Entry 7V2W (electron microscopy, 3.20 A resolution); this record covers chains I and J of the 5 polymer chains in the assembly.

Chain I:
Molecule: THO complex subunit MFT1
Source organism: Saccharomyces cerevisiae S288c
Reference sequence: P33441 (MFT1_YEAST); residues 1-392 here = UniProt positions 1-392
Amino-acid sequence (392 residues; each row starts with the number of its first residue):
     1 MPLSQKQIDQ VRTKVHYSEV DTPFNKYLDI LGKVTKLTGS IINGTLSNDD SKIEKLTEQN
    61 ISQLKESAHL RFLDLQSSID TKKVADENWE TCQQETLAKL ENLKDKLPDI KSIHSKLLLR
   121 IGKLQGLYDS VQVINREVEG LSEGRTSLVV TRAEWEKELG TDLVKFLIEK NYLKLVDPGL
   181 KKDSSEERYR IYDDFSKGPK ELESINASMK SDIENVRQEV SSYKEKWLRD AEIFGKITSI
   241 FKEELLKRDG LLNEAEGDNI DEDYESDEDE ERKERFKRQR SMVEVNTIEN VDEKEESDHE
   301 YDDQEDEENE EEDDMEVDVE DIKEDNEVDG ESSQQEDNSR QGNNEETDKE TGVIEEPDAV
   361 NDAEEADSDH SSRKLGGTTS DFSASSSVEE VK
Disordered / not traced: 177-186, 251-392
Curated features (UniProtKB/Swiss-Prot):
  - modified residue: Ser266 (Phosphoserine)

Chain J:
Molecule: THO complex subunit THP2
Source organism: Saccharomyces cerevisiae S288c
Reference sequence: O13539 (THP2_YEAST); numbering as in UniProt (aligned over 1-261)
Amino-acid sequence (261 residues; numbered 1 to 261; the number before each row is that of its first residue):
     1 MTKEEGRTYF ESLCEEEQSL QESQTHLLNI LDILSVLADP RSSDDLLTES LKKLPDLHRE
    61 LINSSIRLRY DKYQTREAQL LEDTKTGRDV AAGVQNPKSI SEYYSTFEHL NRDTLRYINL
   121 LKRLSVDLAK QVEVSDPSVT VYEMDKWVPS EKLQGILEQY CAPDTDIRGV DAQIKNYLDQ
   181 IKMARAKFGL ENKYSLKERL STLTKELNHW RKEWDDIEML MFGDDAHSMK KMIQKIDSLK
   241 SEINAPSESY PVDKEGDIVL E
Disordered / not traced: 1-4, 241-261

How chain I and chain J interact:
Residue-residue contacts (128; chain I residue first):
  His16(I) with Arg76(J), hydrogen bond (backbone-side chain)
  Tyr17(I) with Leu80(J), hydrophobic
  Glu19(I) with Lys72(J); Arg76(J), salt bridge
  Asp21(I) with Lys72(J)
  Phe24(I) with Glu16(J); Leu68(J); Lys72(J)
  Tyr27(I) with Leu20(J), hydrophobic; Gln24(J), hydrogen bond
  Leu28(I) with Leu68(J), hydrophobic; Arg69(J)
  Leu31(I) with Leu27(J), hydrophobic; Leu61(J), hydrophobic; Leu68(J), hydrophobic
  Thr35(I) with His58(J)
  Thr38(I) with Leu54(J); His58(J)
  Gly39(I) with His58(J)
  Ile42(I) with Leu54(J), hydrophobic
  Leu56(I) with Leu37(J); Ala38(J), hydrophobic
  Glu58(I) with Ser35(J); Ala38(J)
  Ala68(I) with Gln24(J)
  His69(I) with Leu28(J)
  Phe72(I) with Leu20(J), hydrophobic; Gln21(J); Gln24(J)
  Leu75(I) with Leu20(J), hydrophobic
  Gln76(I) with Glu17(J); Gln21(J), hydrogen bond
  Lys83(I) with Phe10(J); Leu13(J); Cys14(J)
  Asp86(I) with Tyr9(J)
  Glu87(I) with Phe10(J)
  Gln94(I) with Val90(J)
  Leu97(I) with Val90(J); Val94(J), hydrophobic
  Glu101(I) with Val94(J); Asn96(J), hydrogen bond (backbone-side chain)
  Asn102(I) with Asn96(J); Ser99(J)
  Leu103(I) with Ser99(J), hydrogen bond (backbone-side chain); Ile100(J), hydrophobic; Tyr103(J), hydrophobic
  Leu107(I) with Glu102(J)
  Ile110(I) with Tyr103(J), hydrophobic; Thr106(J); Phe107(J), hydrophobic
  Lys111(I) with Glu102(J), salt bridge
  His114(I) with Asp113(J)
  Leu117(I) with Leu110(J), hydrophobic; Asp113(J); Thr114(J)
  Leu118(I) with Asp113(J)
  Arg120(I) with Tyr117(J)
  Ile121(I) with Tyr117(J), hydrophobic
  Lys123(I) with Tyr160(J); Ala162(J); Pro163(J)
  Leu124(I) with Leu120(J), hydrophobic; Leu121(J), hydrophobic
  Gln125(I) with Leu120(J)
  Leu127(I) with Leu157(J), hydrophobic; Tyr160(J), hydrophobic
  Tyr128(I) with Leu120(J), hydrogen bond (side chain-backbone); Val126(J)
  Ser130(I) with Tyr160(J), hydrogen bond; Ile174(J)
  Val131(I) with Asp127(J)
  Ile134(I) with Leu128(J), hydrophobic
  Asn135(I) with Asp127(J), hydrogen bond (side chain-backbone); Leu128(J); Ala129(J), hydrogen bond (side chain-backbone)
  Glu137(I) with Leu178(J); Lys182(J), salt bridge
  Leu141(I) with Arg185(J)
  Leu148(I) with Lys182(J); Met183(J), hydrophobic
  Glu158(I) with Met183(J); Lys187(J)
  Phe166(I) with Tyr194(J), hydrophobic
  Leu167(I) with Tyr194(J)
  Ile191(I) with Leu190(J), hydrophobic
  Asp193(I) with Leu190(J)
  Phe195(I) with Arg185(J); Ala186(J), hydrophobic
  Lys197(I) with Arg185(J), hydrogen bond (backbone-side chain)
  Gly198(I) with Glu133(J)
  Pro199(I) with Arg185(J)
  Glu201(I) with Glu133(J), hydrogen bond (backbone-side chain)
  Leu202(I) with Phe188(J)
  Glu203(I) with Phe188(J)
  Ile205(I) with Asn192(J)
  Asn206(I) with Phe188(J); Glu191(J), hydrogen bond; Asn192(J); Leu196(J)
  Met209(I) with Asn192(J); Leu196(J); Leu200(J), hydrophobic
  Lys210(I) with Glu191(J); Leu196(J)
  Asp212(I) with Leu200(J)
  Ile213(I) with Arg199(J); Leu200(J), hydrophobic
  Val216(I) with Leu203(J)
  Arg217(I) with Leu203(J)
  Glu219(I) with Leu207(J); Arg211(J), salt bridge
  Val220(I) with Glu206(J); Leu207(J), hydrophobic
  Tyr223(I) with Trp210(J); Arg211(J), hydrogen bond
  Lys224(I) with Glu206(J), salt bridge; Trp210(J)
  Lys226(I) with Trp214(J), hydrogen bond (backbone-side chain)
  Trp227(I) with Trp210(J), hydrophobic; Glu213(J), hydrogen bond; Trp214(J); Ile217(J)
  Asp230(I) with Ile217(J); Glu218(J); Met221(J)
  Ile233(I) with Met221(J), hydrophobic
  Phe234(I) with Met221(J), hydrophobic
Other interface residues (no listed pair), chain I (100 interface residues in all): Ser18, Asn25, Ile30, Val34, Leu37, Ile41, Thr57, Ile61, Leu64, Lys65, Ile79, Lys82, Glu90, Gln93, Leu100, Ile113, Gly126, Val133, Val150, Trp155, Leu159, Leu163, Tyr172, Lys200
Other interface residues (no listed pair), chain J (92 interface residues in all): Ser23, Ile30, Leu31, Leu34, Asp39, Pro55, Ser65, Glu77, His109, Arg116, Ser125, Gln131, Leu153, Cys161, Asp164, Ile167, Asp171, Ile181, Ala184, Gly189, Ser195

Summary:
The interface between chain I and chain J involves 100 residues on one side and 92 on the other, with 15
hydrogen bonds and 5 salt bridges. Among the polar pairs are Glu19(I)-Arg76(J), Lys111(I)-Glu102(J) and
Glu137(I)-Lys182(J).
Chain I is THO complex subunit MFT1 and chain J is THO complex subunit THP2, both from Saccharomyces
cerevisiae S288c; the structure, protomer structure from the dimer of yeast THO complex, was determined by
electron microscopy (same publication as 7V2Y).
